PDB entry 9EK1 | electron microscopy, 7.30 A resolution (low resolution: residue-level contacts below are approximate; hydrogen-bond / salt-bridge calls are withheld) | chains S and T of the 39 polymer chains in the assembly

Chain S (and T):
Protein: Matrix protein p17
Organism: Human immunodeficiency virus type 1
Notes: chain T of this document is another copy of the same molecule, construct and numbering; everything in this record applies to it too
Reference sequence: P12497 (POL_HV1N5); residues 1-115 here correspond to UniProt positions 2-116 (UniProt number = residue number + 1)
Chain sequence (115 residues; row label = number of the first residue in the row):
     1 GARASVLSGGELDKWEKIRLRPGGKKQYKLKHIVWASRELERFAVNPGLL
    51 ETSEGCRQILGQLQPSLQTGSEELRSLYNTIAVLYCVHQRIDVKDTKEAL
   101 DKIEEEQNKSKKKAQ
Covalent attachments: myristic acid (MYR) linked to G1
Curated features (UniProtKB/Swiss-Prot):
  - region: V6 to L30 (Interaction with Gp41), L7 to R42 (Interaction with host CALM1), E11 to I18 (Interaction with host AP3D1), D13 to H32 (Interaction with membrane phosphatidylinositol 4,5-bisphosphate and RNA), E72 to S76 (Interaction with membrane phosphatidylinositol 4,5-bisphosphate)
  - motif: W15 to R21 (Nuclear export signal), K25 to K31 (Nuclear localization signal)
  - lipidation: G1 (N-myristoyl glycine)
From the paper describing this entry:
  - self-association interface (contacts with another copy of this molecule); pairs are residue here / residue on that copy: E51-R19 (salt bridge) (from molecular simulation)
  - mutagenesis - R19A, E41A, E51A: unchanged growth
  - mutagenesis - R19L: unchanged growth (citing earlier work)
  - mutagenesis - L20K: increased binding to membrane (citing earlier work)

How chain S and chain T interact:
Contacting residue pairs (14):
  R42(S) with R42(T)
  S66(S) with Q62(T)
  Q68(S) with Q58(T)
  T69(S) with A44(T); V45(T); N46(T); Q58(T); Q62(T)
  G70(S) with A44(T); N46(T)
  S71(S) with A44(T); V45(T); N46(T)
  E72(S) with N46(T)
Other interface residues (no listed pair), chain S (9 interface residues in all): L74, R75
Other interface residues (no listed pair), chain T (8 interface residues in all): L49, I59

Overview:
The interface between chain S and chain T involves 9 residues on one side and 8 on the other. Myristic acid is
covalently linked to G1(S). From the paper: L20K of chain S increases binding to membrane; a self-association
interface involving E51(S); 5 substitutions were tested in all.
Both chains are Matrix protein p17 (Human immunodeficiency virus type 1). Entry 9EK1 (HIV-1 mature WT matrix
protein p17 lattice) was determined by electron microscopy together with 9EK2 and 9EK3 from the same study.
